6OM3 - chains G and J of the 12 polymer chains in the assembly; structure by X-ray diffraction, 3.30 A resolution.

== Chain G ==
Protein: Histone H2A
Source organism: Xenopus laevis
Notes: engineered mutation(s): G99R, S123A
UniProtKB: Q6AZJ8 (Q6AZJ8_XENLA); residues 0-129 here correspond to UniProt positions 1-130 (UniProt number = residue number + 1)
Amino-acid sequence (130 residues; each row starts with the number of its first residue; numbering starts at 0):
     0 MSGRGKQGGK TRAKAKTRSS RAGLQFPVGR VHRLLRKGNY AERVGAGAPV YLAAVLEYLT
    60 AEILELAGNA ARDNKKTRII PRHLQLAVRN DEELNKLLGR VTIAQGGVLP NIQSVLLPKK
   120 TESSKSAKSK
Not modelled in the structure: 0-11, 119-129

== Chain J ==
Molecule: 147-nt DNA strand
Sequence (147 nucleotides; row label = number of the first residue in the row):
     1 ATCGGATGTA TATATCTGAC ACGTGCCTGG AGACTAGGGA GTAATCCCCT TGGCGGTTAA
    61 AACGCGGGGG AGAATCCGTA CGTGCGTTTA AGCGGTGCTA GAGCTGTCTA CGACCAATTG
   121 AGCGGCCTCG GCACCGGGAT TCTCGAT

== Chain G / chain J interface ==
Pairs across the interface (14; chain G residue first):
  Arg-29(G) with DG122(J), hydrogen bond to the phosphate; DC123(J), salt bridge to the phosphate
  Arg-35(G) with DA113(J), salt bridge to the phosphate
  Arg-42(G) with DG112(J), hydrogen bond to the sugar; DA113(J), phosphate contact
  Val-43(G) with DG112(J), sugar contact; DA113(J), hydrogen bond to the phosphate
  Gly-44(G) with DG112(J), phosphate contact
  Ala-45(G) with DG112(J), hydrogen bond to the phosphate
  Lys-75(G) with DC132(J), phosphate contact
  Thr-76(G) with DG131(J), hydrogen bond to the phosphate; DC132(J), hydrogen bond to the phosphate
  Arg-77(G) with DG131(J), hydrogen bond to the sugar; DC132(J), hydrogen bond to the phosphate
Interface residues without a listed pair, chain G (13 interface residues in all): Thr-16, His-31, Glu-41, Lys-74
Interface residues without a listed pair, chain J (7 interface residues in all): DA121

== Summary ==
13 residues of chain G face 7 of chain J across their interface, with 8 hydrogen bonds and 2 salt bridges.
Polar pairs include Arg-42(G)/DG112(J), Arg-77(G)/DG131(J) and Arg-29(G)/DG122(J).
Chain G is Histone H2A (Xenopus laevis) and chain J is a 147-nt DNA strand; the structure, Crystal structure
of the Orc1 BAH domain in complex with a nucleosome core particle, was determined by X-ray diffraction.
